PDB entry 9CPC | electron microscopy, 3.65 A resolution | chains 1J and 1L of the 377 polymer chains in the assembly

== Chain 1J ==
Molecule: Coiled-coil domain-containing protein 114 isoform X2
Source organism: Sus scrofa
UniProtKB: I3LGU2 (I3LGU2_PIG); residue numbers follow UniProt; this construct covers 1-711
Sequence (711 residues; row label = number of the first residue in the row):
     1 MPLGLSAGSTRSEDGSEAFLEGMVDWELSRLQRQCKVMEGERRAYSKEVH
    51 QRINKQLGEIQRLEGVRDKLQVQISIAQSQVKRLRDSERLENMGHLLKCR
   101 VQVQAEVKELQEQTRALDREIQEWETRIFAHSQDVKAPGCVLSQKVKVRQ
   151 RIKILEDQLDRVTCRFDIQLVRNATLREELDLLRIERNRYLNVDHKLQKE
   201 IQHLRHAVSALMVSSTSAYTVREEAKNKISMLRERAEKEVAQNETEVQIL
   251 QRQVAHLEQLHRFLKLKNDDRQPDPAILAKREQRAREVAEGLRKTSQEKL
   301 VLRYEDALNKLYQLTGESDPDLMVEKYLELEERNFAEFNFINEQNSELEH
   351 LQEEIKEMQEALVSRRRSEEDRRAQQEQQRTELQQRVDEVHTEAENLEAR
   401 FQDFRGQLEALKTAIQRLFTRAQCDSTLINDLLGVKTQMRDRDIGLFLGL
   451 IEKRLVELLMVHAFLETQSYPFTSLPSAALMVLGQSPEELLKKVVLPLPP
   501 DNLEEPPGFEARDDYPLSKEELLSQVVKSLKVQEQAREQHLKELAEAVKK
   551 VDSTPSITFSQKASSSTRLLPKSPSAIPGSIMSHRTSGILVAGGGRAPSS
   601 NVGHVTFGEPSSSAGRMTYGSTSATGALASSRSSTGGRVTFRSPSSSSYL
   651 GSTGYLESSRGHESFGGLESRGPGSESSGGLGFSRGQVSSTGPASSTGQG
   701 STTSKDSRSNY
Not modelled in the structure: 1-108, 133-143, 235-711

== Chain 1L ==
Molecule: Outer dynein arm docking complex subunit 3
Source organism: Sus scrofa
UniProtKB: A0A5G2RIE6 (A0A5G2RIE6_PIG); the construct has insertions or renumbered stretches relative to UniProt, so the offset changes along the chain: 1-477 = UniProt 1-477; 502-620 = UniProt 478-596
Sequence (620 residues; numbered 1 to 620; the number before each row is that of its first residue):
     1 MTSPLCWAASANAMPSQDQVSASSKGRGNQAQAKGHPQGKGSVQAWQSLH
    51 SKAGPFHASEGKSTVHTQVAELQRKIQLLEGDRKAFYESTQWNIRKNQET
   101 INQLREETRVLQLQLADLLQGDEKVVQAVIREWKSEKPYLKNRTGQQALE
   151 HLDHQLSEKVKQLNALRHQLGLRQKWLEELQLQHSLRELEMAEAQDRNTE
   201 VAKTMRNLENRLEKALMKAEEAEHITNVYLQLKAYLQEESLHLENRLDFM
   251 EAEVVRTKHELEELNVVNQEALNARDIAKNQLQDLEETVLRERKKRDRYL
   301 TECKKRAEERKLQNERMERKTQREDVLLHSDDTLQDSQRSKEEELRRRWS
   351 MYQMEVLFGKVKDATGVAETHAVVRRFLAQGETFTQLETLKIENEQMLLR
   401 LKQEKQRLQKELEDLKYSGEAMLMSEQKLQVELQERIKAEEQRRADVQDR
   451 LERTMRAMHMTKEALEHLASKLDHITVADSAPEEAPPRAPQDVRGSSTIT
   501 QEASGFAGKELDPKASDYLPNLLGLVEEKLLKLQAKLQNHNVPEMLRHIA
   551 DREFFSTLEGKLPSYNTRIALPLAGHKDKFFDEEESEEEDNEVVTRAALK
   601 MRSQKLIESRSKRRGRSRKS
Not modelled in the structure: 1-160, 316-620
Construct notes: insertion (478-501)

== Interface between chain 1J and chain 1L ==
Pairs across the interface (73; chain 1J residue first):
  Leu-110(1J) / Leu-163(1L)  hydrophobic
  Leu-110(1J) / Leu-166(1L)  hydrophobic
  Gln-111(1J) / Leu-166(1L)
  Gln-113(1J) / Leu-170(1L)
  Leu-117(1J) / Leu-170(1L)  hydrophobic
  Asp-118(1J) / Arg-173(1L)  salt bridge
  Ile-121(1J) / Arg-173(1L)
  Ile-121(1J) / Leu-180(1L)
  Trp-124(1J) / Leu-177(1L)
  Trp-124(1J) / Leu-180(1L)  hydrophobic
  Trp-124(1J) / Gln-181(1L)
  Trp-124(1J) / His-184(1L)
  Glu-125(1J) / Trp-176(1L)  hydrogen bond
  Glu-125(1J) / Leu-180(1L)
  Ile-128(1J) / Leu-180(1L)
  Ile-128(1J) / His-184(1L)
  Val-148(1J) / Met-205(1L)  hydrophobic
  Arg-151(1J) / Met-205(1L)
  Ile-152(1J) / Met-205(1L)  hydrophobic
  Ile-152(1J) / Leu-208(1L)
  Leu-155(1J) / Leu-208(1L)  hydrophobic
  Leu-155(1J) / Glu-209(1L)
  Leu-155(1J) / Leu-212(1L)  hydrophobic
  Glu-156(1J) / Leu-208(1L)
  Gln-158(1J) / Leu-212(1L)
  Leu-159(1J) / Leu-208(1L)  hydrophobic
  Leu-159(1J) / Arg-211(1L)
  Leu-159(1J) / Leu-212(1L)  hydrophobic
  Leu-159(1J) / Ala-215(1L)  hydrophobic
  Val-162(1J) / Ala-215(1L)
  Val-162(1J) / Leu-216(1L)
  Arg-165(1J) / Ala-219(1L)
  Arg-165(1J) / Glu-223(1L)  salt bridge
  Gln-169(1J) / Ala-222(1L)
  Gln-169(1J) / Thr-226(1L)  hydrogen bond
  Asn-173(1J) / Ala-222(1L)
  Asn-173(1J) / Ile-225(1L)
  Asn-173(1J) / Thr-226(1L)  hydrogen bond
  Leu-176(1J) / Tyr-229(1L)  hydrophobic
  Leu-176(1J) / Leu-230(1L)  hydrophobic
  Arg-177(1J) / Tyr-229(1L)
  Glu-179(1J) / Lys-233(1L)  salt bridge
  Leu-180(1J) / Tyr-229(1L)  hydrophobic
  Leu-180(1J) / Leu-232(1L)  hydrophobic
  Leu-180(1J) / Lys-233(1L)
  Arg-187(1J) / Leu-236(1L)
  Arg-187(1J) / Glu-239(1L)  salt bridge
  Tyr-190(1J) / Arg-246(1L)  hydrogen bond
  Tyr-190(1J) / Leu-247(1L)  hydrophobic
  Val-193(1J) / Leu-247(1L)  hydrophobic
  Asp-194(1J) / Leu-247(1L)
  Asp-194(1J) / Met-250(1L)
  Leu-197(1J) / Glu-251(1L)
  Leu-197(1J) / Val-254(1L)  hydrophobic
  Gln-198(1J) / Met-250(1L)
  Ile-201(1J) / Glu-253(1L)
  Ile-201(1J) / Val-254(1L)  hydrophobic
  Leu-204(1J) / Thr-257(1L)
  Leu-204(1J) / Leu-261(1L)
  Val-208(1J) / Glu-260(1L)
  Val-208(1J) / Leu-261(1L)  hydrophobic
  Leu-211(1J) / Leu-264(1L)  hydrophobic
  Leu-211(1J) / Asn-265(1L)
  Leu-211(1J) / Asn-268(1L)
  Ser-214(1J) / Asn-268(1L)  hydrogen bond
  Val-221(1J) / Ile-277(1L)
  Val-221(1J) / Gln-281(1L)
  Arg-222(1J) / Ala-274(1L)
  Arg-222(1J) / Ile-277(1L)
  Ala-225(1J) / Ile-277(1L)  hydrophobic
  Ala-225(1J) / Gln-281(1L)
  Lys-226(1J) / Ile-277(1L)
  Ile-229(1J) / Gln-281(1L)
Other interface residues (no listed pair), chain 1J (46 interface residues in all): Thr-114, Gln-144, Thr-163, Phe-166, Leu-183, Ser-215
Other interface residues (no listed pair), chain 1L (52 interface residues in all): Gln-162, Gln-174, Gln-183, Asn-198, Lys-218, Ser-240, His-242, Leu-243, Asn-273, Asp-284

== Summary ==
The interface between chain 1J and chain 1L involves 46 residues on one side and 52 on the other, with 5
hydrogen bonds and 4 salt bridges. Polar pairs include Asp-118(1J)/Arg-173(1L), Arg-165(1J)/Glu-223(1L) and
Glu-179(1J)/Lys-233(1L).
Here chain 1J is Coiled-coil domain-containing protein 114 isoform X2 and chain 1L is Outer dynein arm docking
complex subunit 3, both from Sus scrofa. Entry 9CPC (Atomic model of porcine brain ventricles cilia doublet
microtubule (48-nm periodicity)) was determined by electron microscopy, deposited together with 9CPB.
